PDB entry 4NKS | X-ray diffraction, 2.50 A resolution | chain A

== Chain A ==
Name: Fibroblast growth factor receptor 1
Organism: Homo sapiens
Notes: EC 2.7.10.1; fragment: kinase domain
UniProtKB: P11362 (FGFR1_HUMAN); residues 458-765 here = UniProt positions 458-765
Amino-acid sequence (309 residues; each row starts with the number of its first residue):
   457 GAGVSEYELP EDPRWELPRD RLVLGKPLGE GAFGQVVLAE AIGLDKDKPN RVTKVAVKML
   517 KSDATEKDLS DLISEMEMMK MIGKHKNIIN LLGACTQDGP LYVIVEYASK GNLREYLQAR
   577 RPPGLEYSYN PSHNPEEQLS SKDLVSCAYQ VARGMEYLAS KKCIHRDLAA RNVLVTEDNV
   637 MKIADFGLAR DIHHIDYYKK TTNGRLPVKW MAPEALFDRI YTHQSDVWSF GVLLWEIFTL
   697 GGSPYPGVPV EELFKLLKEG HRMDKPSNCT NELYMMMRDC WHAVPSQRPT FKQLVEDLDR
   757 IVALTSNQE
Disordered / not traced: 457-464, 486-490, 499-505, 518, 580-593, 645-650, 763-765
Construct notes: expression tag (457); engineered mutation Ala488 (Cys in P11362), Ser584 (Cys in P11362)
Curated features (UniProtKB/Swiss-Prot):
  - active site: Asp623 (Proton acceptor)
  - binding site (ATP): Leu484 to Gly487, Phe489, Gly490, Lys514, Glu562 to Ala564, Asn568, Arg627, Asp641
  - modified residue (Phosphotyrosine): Tyr463, Tyr583, Tyr585, Tyr653, Tyr654, Tyr730
  - natural variant: Arg470 (R470L: In HH2), Pro483 (P483T: In HH2), Gly490 (G490R: In HRTFDS), Ala520 (A520T: In HH2), Ile538 (I538V: In HH2), Asn546 (N546K: In ECCL), Val607 (V607M: In HH2), Lys618 (K618N: In HH2), His621 (H621R: In HH2), Arg622 (R622G: In HH2; R622Q: In HH2), Asp623 (D623Y: In HRTFDS), Arg627 (R627T: In HRTFDS), 16 further natural variant entries in UniProt
  - mutagenesis: Lys514 (K514A: Loss of kinase activity), Arg577 (R577E: Strongly reduced autophosphorylation in response to FGF signaling. No effect on in vitro kinase activity), Arg609 (R609V: Abolishes interaction with PLCG1), Asp623 (D623A: Loss of kinase activity), Tyr653 (Y653F: No effect on kinase activity. Loss of autophosphorylation and kinase activity; when associated with F-654), Tyr654 (Y654F: Reduced kinase activity. Loss of autophosphorylation and kinase activity; when associated with F-653), Asp755 (D755V: Abolishes interaction with PLCG1)

== In short ==
From UniProt: active-site residue Asp623, 13 ATP-binding residues and 7 mutagenesis sites.
Chain A is Fibroblast growth factor receptor 1 (Homo sapiens); the structure, Crystal structure of human
fibroblast growth factor receptor 1 kinase domain in complex with pyrazolaminopyrimidine 3, was determined by
X-ray diffraction together with 4NK9 and 4NKA from the same study.
